Entry 9G9B (electron microscopy, 3.07 A resolution); this record covers chains F and R of the 11 polymer chains in the assembly.

[Chain F]
Molecule: CRISPR system Cms endoribonuclease Csm3
From: Enterococcus italicus DSM 15952
Notes: EC 3.1.-.-
UniProt: E6LHV5 (CSM3_ENTI1); residues 1-214 here = UniProt positions 1-214
Chain sequence (214 residues; each row starts with the number of its first residue):
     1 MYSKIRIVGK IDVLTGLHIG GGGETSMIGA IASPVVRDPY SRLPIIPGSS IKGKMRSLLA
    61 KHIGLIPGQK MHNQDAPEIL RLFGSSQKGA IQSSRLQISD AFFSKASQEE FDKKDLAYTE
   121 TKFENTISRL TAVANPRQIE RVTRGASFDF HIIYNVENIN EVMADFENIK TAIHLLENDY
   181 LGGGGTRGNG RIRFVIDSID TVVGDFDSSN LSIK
Disordered / not traced: 1, 23-29, 212-214
Differences from the reference sequence: engineered mutation Ala32 (Asp in E6LHV5)

[Chain R]
Molecule: 45-nt RNA strand
From: Enterococcus italicus DSM 15952
Sequence (45 nucleotides; row label = number of the first residue in the row; numbers below 1 keep their minus sign (A-7 is residue -7)):
    -7 ACGAGAACAU GCGCGACAUU CCGAAGAACG CUGAAGCGCU GGGGG
Disordered / not traced: 28-37

[Chain F / chain R interface]
Residue-residue contacts (54):
  His18(F) with C14(R), phosphate contact
  Ile19(F) with C14(R), phosphate contact
  Gly20(F) with C13(R), hydrogen bond to the sugar; C14(R), hydrogen bond to the phosphate
  Ser49(F) with U12(R), sugar contact; C13(R), hydrogen bond to the phosphate
  Ser50(F) with U12(R), hydrogen bond to the phosphate; C13(R), hydrogen bond to the phosphate; C14(R), phosphate contact
  Lys52(F) with A10(R), salt bridge to the phosphate; U11(R), salt bridge to the phosphate
  Gly53(F) with U12(R), sugar contact
  Lys54(F) with U12(R), base contact
  Arg56(F) with A10(R), hydrogen bond to the phosphate; U11(R), salt bridge to the phosphate
  Ser57(F) with U12(R), hydrogen bond to the base
  His72(F) with A10(R), sugar contact; U11(R), sugar contact; U12(R), salt bridge to the phosphate
  Asn73(F) with A10(R), sugar contact
  Phe83(F) with A10(R), sugar contact; U11(R), phosphate contact
  Gly84(F) with A10(R), sugar contact
  Ser85(F) with C9(R), hydrogen bond to the sugar; A10(R), sugar contact
  Ser86(F) with C9(R), hydrogen bond to the base; A10(R), sugar contact
  Ile91(F) with C9(R), sugar contact
  Ser94(F) with A10(R), phosphate contact
  Phe123(F) with A19(R), sugar contact
  Glu124(F) with A17(R), hydrogen bond to the sugar; A19(R), phosphate contact
  Asn125(F) with G18(R), sugar contact; A19(R), sugar contact; A20(R), hydrogen bond to the sugar
  Thr126(F) with A17(R), base contact; G18(R), phosphate contact
  Ile127(F) with G18(R), hydrogen bond to the phosphate; A20(R), sugar contact
  Arg129(F) with G18(R), base contact
  Ala134(F) with A20(R), base contact
  Pro136(F) with A19(R), base contact
  Arg137(F) with A17(R), hydrogen bond to the base
  Tyr180(F) with C14(R), phosphate contact; G15(R), hydrogen bond to the phosphate
  Gly182(F) with C14(R), phosphate contact
  Gly183(F) with C14(R), hydrogen bond to the phosphate; G15(R), phosphate contact
  Gly184(F) with G15(R), phosphate contact
  Gly185(F) with G15(R), phosphate contact
  Thr186(F) with G15(R), phosphate contact; A16(R), hydrogen bond to the phosphate
  Arg187(F) with A16(R), salt bridge to the phosphate; A17(R), salt bridge to the phosphate
Other interface residues (no listed pair), chain F (36 interface residues in all): Gly21, Pro47

[Summary]
Chain F and chain R form an interface of 36 and 12 residues respectively, with 16 hydrogen bonds and 6 salt
bridges. Among the polar pairs are Ser57(F)-U12(R), Ser86(F)-C9(R) and Arg137(F)-A17(R).
Chain F is CRISPR system Cms endoribonuclease Csm3 and chain R is a 45-nt RNA strand, both from Enterococcus
italicus DSM 15952; the structure, CryoEM structure of Enterococcus italicus Csm-crRNA (4.3) complex, was
determined by electron microscopy together with 9G9A, 9G9C, 9G9D, 9G9E, 9G9F, 9G9G and 4 further entries from
the same study.
